PDB entry 8TVP | electron microscopy, 3.70 A resolution | chains A and E of the 16 polymer chains in the assembly

== Chain A ==
Protein: DNA-directed RNA polymerase II subunit RPB1
From: Saccharomyces cerevisiae
Notes: EC 2.7.7.6
UniProt: P04050 (RPB1_YEAST); residue numbers follow UniProt; this construct covers 1-1733
Sequence (1733 residues; each row starts with the number of its first residue):
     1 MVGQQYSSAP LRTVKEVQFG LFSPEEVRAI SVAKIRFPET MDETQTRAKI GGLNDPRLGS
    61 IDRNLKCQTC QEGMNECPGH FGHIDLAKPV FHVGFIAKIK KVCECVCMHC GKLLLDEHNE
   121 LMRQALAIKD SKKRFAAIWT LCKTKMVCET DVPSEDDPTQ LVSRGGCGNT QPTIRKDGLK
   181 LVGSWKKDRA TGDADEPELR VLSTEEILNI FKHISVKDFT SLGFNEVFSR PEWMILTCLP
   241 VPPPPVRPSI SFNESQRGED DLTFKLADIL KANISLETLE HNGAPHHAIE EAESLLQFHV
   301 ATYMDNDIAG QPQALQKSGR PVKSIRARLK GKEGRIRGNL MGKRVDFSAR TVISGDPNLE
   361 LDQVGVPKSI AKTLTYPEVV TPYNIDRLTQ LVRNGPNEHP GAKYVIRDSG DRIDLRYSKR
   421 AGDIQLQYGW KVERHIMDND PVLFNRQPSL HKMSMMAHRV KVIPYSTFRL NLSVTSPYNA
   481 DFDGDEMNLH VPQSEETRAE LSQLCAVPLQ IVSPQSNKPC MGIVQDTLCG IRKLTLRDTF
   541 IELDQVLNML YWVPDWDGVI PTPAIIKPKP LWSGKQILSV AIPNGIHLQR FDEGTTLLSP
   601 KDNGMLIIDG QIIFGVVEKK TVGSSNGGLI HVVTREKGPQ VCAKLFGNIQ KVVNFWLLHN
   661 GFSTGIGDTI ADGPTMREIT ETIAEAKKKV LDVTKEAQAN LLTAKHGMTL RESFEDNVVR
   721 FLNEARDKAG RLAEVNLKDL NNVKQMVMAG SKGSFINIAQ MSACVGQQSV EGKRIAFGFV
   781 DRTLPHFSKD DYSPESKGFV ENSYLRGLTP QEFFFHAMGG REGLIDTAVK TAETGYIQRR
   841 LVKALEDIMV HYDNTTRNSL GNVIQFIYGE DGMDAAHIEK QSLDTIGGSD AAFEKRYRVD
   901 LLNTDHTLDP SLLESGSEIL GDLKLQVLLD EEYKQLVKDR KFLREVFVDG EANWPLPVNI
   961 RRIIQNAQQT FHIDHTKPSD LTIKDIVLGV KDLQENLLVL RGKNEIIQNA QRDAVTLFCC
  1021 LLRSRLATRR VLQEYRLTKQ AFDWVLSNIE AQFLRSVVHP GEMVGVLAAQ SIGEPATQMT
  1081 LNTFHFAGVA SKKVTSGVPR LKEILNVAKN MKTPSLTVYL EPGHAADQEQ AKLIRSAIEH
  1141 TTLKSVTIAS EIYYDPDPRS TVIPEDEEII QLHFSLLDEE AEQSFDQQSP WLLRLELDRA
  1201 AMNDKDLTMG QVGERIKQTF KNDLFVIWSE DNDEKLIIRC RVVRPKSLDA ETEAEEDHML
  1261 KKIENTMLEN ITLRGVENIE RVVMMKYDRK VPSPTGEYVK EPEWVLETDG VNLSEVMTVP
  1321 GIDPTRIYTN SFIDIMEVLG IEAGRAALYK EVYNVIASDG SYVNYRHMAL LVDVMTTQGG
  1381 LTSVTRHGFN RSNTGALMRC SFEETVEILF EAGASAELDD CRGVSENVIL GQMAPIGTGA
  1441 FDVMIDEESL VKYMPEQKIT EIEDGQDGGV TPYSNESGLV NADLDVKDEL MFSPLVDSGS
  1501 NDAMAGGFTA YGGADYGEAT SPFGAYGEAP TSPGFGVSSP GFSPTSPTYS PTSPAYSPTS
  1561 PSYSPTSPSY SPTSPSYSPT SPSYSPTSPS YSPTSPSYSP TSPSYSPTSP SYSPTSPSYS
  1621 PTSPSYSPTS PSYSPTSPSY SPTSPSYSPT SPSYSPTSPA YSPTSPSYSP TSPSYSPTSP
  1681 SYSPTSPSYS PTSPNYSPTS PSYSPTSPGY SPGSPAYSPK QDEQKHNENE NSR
Not modelled in the structure: 1-7, 42-44, 188-198, 1079-1096, 1158-1187, 1221-1224, 1243-1256, 1455-1733
Bound ions: Zn2+ site 1: C67, C70, C77, H80; Zn2+ site 2: C107, M108, C110, C167; Mg2+: D483, D485
Curated features (UniProtKB/Swiss-Prot):
  - region: P248 to D260 (Lid loop), N306 to K323 (Rudder loop), P810 to E822 (Bridging helix)
  - binding site (Zn(2+)): C67, C70, C77, H80, C107, C110, C148, C167
  - binding site (Mg(2+)): D481, D483, D485
  - modified residue: T1471 (Phosphothreonine)
  - cross-link (Glycyl lysine isopeptide (Lys-Gly)): K695 (interchain with G-Cter in ubiquitin), K1246 (interchain with G-Cter in ubiquitin), K1350 (interchain with G-Cter in ubiquitin)
  - natural variant: S1653 to P1659 (deletion: In strain: A364A)
  - mutagenesis: K1246 (K1246R: Impairs ubiquitination during transcription stress)

== Chain E ==
Protein: DNA-directed RNA polymerases I, II, and III subunit RPABC1
From: Saccharomyces cerevisiae
UniProt: A0A6A5Q456 (A0A6A5Q456_YEASX); residues 1-215 here = UniProt positions 1-215
Sequence (215 residues; numbered 1 to 215; the number before each row is that of its first residue):
     1 MDQENERNIS RLWRAFRTVK EMVKDRGYFI TQEEVELPLE DFKAKYCDSM GRPQRKMMSF
    61 QANPTEESIS KFPDMGSLWV EFCDEPSVGV KTMKTFVIHI QEKNFQTGIF VYQNNITPSA
   121 MKLVPSIPPA TIETFNEAAL VVNITHHELV PKHIRLSSDE KRELLKRYRL KESQLPRIQR
   181 ADPVALYLGL KRGEVVKIIR KSETSGRYAS YRICM

== How chain A and chain E interact ==
Residue-residue contacts (78):
  R857(A) with Y168(E), hydrogen bond (side chain-backbone); L170(E)
  L860(A) with Q174(E)
  G861(A) with Q174(E)
  N862(A) with S173(E); Q174(E)
  V863(A) with L170(E), hydrophobic; Q174(E), hydrogen bond (backbone-backbone); P176(E)
  Q865(A) with Y208(E)
  F866(A) with Y168(E), hydrophobic; Y208(E), hydrogen bond (backbone-side chain); A209(E); S210(E); Y211(E)
  I867(A) with Y208(E), hydrogen bond (backbone-side chain)
  G869(A) with T204(E), hydrogen bond (backbone-side chain)
  E870(A) with R200(E), salt bridge; S202(E), hydrogen bond; T204(E); S205(E); Y208(E)
  F942(A) with G206(E)
  E945(A) with K201(E), salt bridge
  V946(A) with S202(E); G206(E)
  N1004(A) with R167(E), hydrogen bond
  I1006(A) with E163(E); L164(E); R167(E)
  R1012(A) with R207(E)
  D1013(A) with S205(E), hydrogen bond (backbone-side chain); R207(E), salt bridge
  A1014(A) with S205(E), hydrogen bond (backbone-side chain)
  L1017(A) with E203(E); T204(E); S205(E); G206(E)
  Q1218(A) with D2(E), hydrogen bond
  M1317(A) with V142(E)
  P1324(A) with V142(E), hydrophobic; H147(E)
  T1325(A) with H146(E); E148(E)
  R1326(A) with E148(E)
  I1327(A) with H147(E), hydrogen bond (backbone-side chain)
  E1337(A) with P183(E)
  V1338(A) with I144(E); P183(E)
  L1339(A) with I144(E), hydrophobic; H147(E); V150(E); P183(E); V184(E)
  G1340(A) with D182(E); P183(E)
  I1341(A) with D182(E), hydrogen bond (backbone-side chain); R212(E)
  E1342(A) with P151(E); H153(E); I198(E); R200(E), salt bridge; R212(E), salt bridge
  A1343(A) with L149(E); V150(E), hydrophobic
  R1345(A) with R200(E)
  Y1349(A) with E203(E), hydrogen bond
  Y1365(A) with S202(E); E203(E); T204(E)
  R1366(A) with T204(E)
  T1376(A) with R212(E), hydrogen bond (backbone-side chain)
  T1377(A) with P176(E); R177(E), hydrogen bond (backbone-backbone)
  Q1378(A) with R177(E); M215(E)
  G1379(A) with R177(E); Q179(E)
Other interface residues (no listed pair), chain A (51 interface residues in all): D853, T855, D871, F947, L956, I1007, T1016, T1318, M1336, A1346, A1347
Other interface residues (no listed pair), chain E (42 interface residues in all): R14, V141, L175, I178

== In short ==
51 residues of chain A and 42 residues of chain E are in contact, with 15 hydrogen bonds and 5 salt bridges.
Among the polar pairs are E870(A)-R200(E), E945(A)-K201(E) and D1013(A)-R207(E).
Here chain A is DNA-directed RNA polymerase II subunit RPB1 and chain E is DNA-directed RNA polymerases I, II,
and III subunit RPABC1, both from Saccharomyces cerevisiae. Entry 8TVP (Cryo-EM structure of CPD-stalled Pol
II in complex with Rad26 (open state)) was determined by electron microscopy, deposited together with 8TUG,
8TVQ, 8TVS, 8TVV, 8TVW, 8TVX and 8TVY.
